Entry 7U1A (electron microscopy, 3.30 A resolution); this record covers chains A and J of the 11 polymer chains in the assembly.

== Chain A ==
Name: Replication factor C subunit 1
Source organism: Saccharomyces cerevisiae
Reference sequence: P38630 (RFC1_YEAST); residue numbers follow UniProt; this construct covers 1-861
Amino-acid sequence (861 residues; row label = number of the first residue in the row):
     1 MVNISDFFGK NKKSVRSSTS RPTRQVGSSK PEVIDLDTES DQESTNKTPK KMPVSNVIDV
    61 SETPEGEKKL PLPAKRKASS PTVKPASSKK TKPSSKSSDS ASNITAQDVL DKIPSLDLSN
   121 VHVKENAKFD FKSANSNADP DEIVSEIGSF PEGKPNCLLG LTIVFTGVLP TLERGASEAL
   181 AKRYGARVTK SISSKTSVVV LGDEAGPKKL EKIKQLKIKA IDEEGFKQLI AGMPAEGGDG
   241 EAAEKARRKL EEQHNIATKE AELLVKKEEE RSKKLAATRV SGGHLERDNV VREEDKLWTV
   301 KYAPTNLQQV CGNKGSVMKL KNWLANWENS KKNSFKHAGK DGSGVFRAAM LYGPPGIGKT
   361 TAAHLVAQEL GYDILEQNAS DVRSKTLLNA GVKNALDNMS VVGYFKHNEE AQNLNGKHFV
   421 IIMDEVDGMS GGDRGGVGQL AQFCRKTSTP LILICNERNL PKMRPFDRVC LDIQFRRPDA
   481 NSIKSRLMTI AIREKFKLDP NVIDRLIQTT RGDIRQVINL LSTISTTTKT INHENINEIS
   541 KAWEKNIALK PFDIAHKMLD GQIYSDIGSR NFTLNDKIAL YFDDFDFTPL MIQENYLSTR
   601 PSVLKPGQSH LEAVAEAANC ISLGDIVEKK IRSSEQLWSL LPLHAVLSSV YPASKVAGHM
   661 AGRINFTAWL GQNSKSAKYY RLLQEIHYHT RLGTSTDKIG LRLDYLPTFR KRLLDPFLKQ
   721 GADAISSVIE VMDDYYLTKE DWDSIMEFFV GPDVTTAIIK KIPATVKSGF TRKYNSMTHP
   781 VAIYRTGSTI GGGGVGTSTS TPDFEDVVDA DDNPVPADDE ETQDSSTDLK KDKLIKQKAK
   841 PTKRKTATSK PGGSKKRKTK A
Not modelled in the structure: 1-148, 239-240, 279-289, 779-861
Metal / ion sites: Mg2+: Thr360, Asp424 (together with ATP-gamma-S)
Residues lining bound ligands: ATP-gamma-S (AGS; phosphothiophosphoric acid-adenylate ester): Thr299, Tyr302, Ala303, Pro304, Gln309, Val310, Cys311, Pro354, Pro355, Gly356, Ile357, Gly358, Lys359, Thr360, Thr361, Asp424, Asn456, Arg486, Ile514, Arg515, Ile518
Curated features (UniProtKB/Swiss-Prot):
  - motif (Nuclear localization signal): Lys830 to Leu834, Lys855 to Lys860
  - binding site (ATP): Thr299, Cys311, Gly353 to Thr361, Asn456
  - modified residue: Thr38 (Phosphothreonine), Ser40 (Phosphoserine), Thr63 (Phosphothreonine)
  - mutagenesis: Asp427 (D427H: In cs mutant CDC44-2; causes cell cycle arrest), Gly436 (G436R: In cs mutant CDC44-3/4; causes cell cycle arrest), Gly512 (G512A: In cs mutant CDC44-9; no effect), Asp513 (D513N: In cs mutants CDC44-1/5/8 and CDC44-9; causes cell cycle arrest)
What the authors report for this chain:
  - binding site for DNA - Template (chain J): Pro461, Arg464, Pro551, Phe552, Phe587, Phe666, Leu670

== Chain J ==
Molecule: DNA - Template
Sequence (50 nucleotides; row label = number of the first residue in the row):
     1 TTGTGGGTAG ATAAATACAG ACCTAAGTCC TTGAATGCCG CGTGCGTCCC
Not modelled in the structure: 1-11, 42-50

== Chain A / chain J interface ==
Pairs across the interface - 40 pairs, chain A then chain J:
  Val188(A) with DT16(J), phosphate contact
  Thr189(A) with DA15(J), phosphate contact; DT16(J), phosphate contact
  Ser193(A) with DA14(J), hydrogen bond to the phosphate; DA15(J), hydrogen bond to the phosphate
  Ser194(A) with DA14(J), hydrogen bond to the phosphate
  Lys195(A) with DA14(J), phosphate contact; DA15(J), phosphate contact
  Arg383(A) with DG33(J), salt bridge to the phosphate
  Ser384(A) with DG33(J), sugar contact; DA34(J), phosphate contact
  Lys385(A) with DA34(J), hydrogen bond to the phosphate
  Thr386(A) with DA34(J), hydrogen bond to the phosphate
  Arg434(A) with DG33(J), sugar contact
  Asn459(A) with DG20(J), hydrogen bond to the phosphate; DC22(J), hydrogen bond to the base
  Leu460(A) with DC22(J), base contact
  Pro461(A) with DC22(J), base contact
  Gln474(A) with DA19(J), phosphate contact
  Arg476(A) with DA17(J), phosphate contact; DC18(J), phosphate contact
  Arg477(A) with DA17(J), phosphate contact; DC18(J), salt bridge to the phosphate
  Lys550(A) with DA21(J), base contact
  Pro551(A) with DA21(J), base contact
  Phe552(A) with DG20(J), stacking on the base
  Asp586(A) with DC23(J), hydrogen bond to the base
  Phe587(A) with DC22(J), sugar contact
  Leu590(A) with DC23(J), base contact
  Arg632(A) with DA25(J), base contact; DA26(J), base contact
  Gln636(A) with DA26(J), base contact; DG27(J), sugar contact
  Trp638(A) with DG27(J), base contact
  Ile664(A) with DG20(J), base contact
  Phe666(A) with DA21(J), sugar contact
  Trp669(A) with DC23(J), base contact
  Leu670(A) with DC22(J), sugar contact; DC23(J), sugar contact
  Asn673(A) with DC23(J), base contact
Other interface residues (no listed pair), chain A (37 interface residues in all): Arg187, Lys190, Ser191, Pro354, Arg464, Asp553, Arg663
Other interface residues (no listed pair), chain J (16 interface residues in all): DT32

== In short ==
Chain A and chain J form an interface of 37 and 16 residues respectively; the contacts include 8 hydrogen
bonds, 2 salt bridges and 1 aromatic stacking contact. Among the polar pairs are Asn459(A)-DC22(J),
Asp586(A)-DC23(J) and Ser193(A)-DA14(J). From the paper: a binding site for DNA - Template (chain J) at
Pro461(A), Arg464(A) and Pro551(A) among others.
Here chain A is Replication factor C subunit 1 (Saccharomyces cerevisiae) and chain J is DNA - Template. Entry
7U1A (RFC:PCNA bound to dsDNA with a ssDNA gap of six nucleotides) was determined by electron microscopy,
deposited together with 7U19 and 7U1P.
